Entry 8YRP (electron microscopy, 3.64 A resolution); this record covers chains A and C of the 5 polymer chains in the assembly.

Chain A (and C):
Name: Spike glycoprotein
Organism: Severe acute respiratory syndrome coronavirus 2
Notes: chain C of this document is another copy of the same molecule, construct and numbering; everything in this record applies to it too
Reference sequence: P0DTC2 (SPIKE_SARS2); aligned to UniProt positions 14-1206 over residues 14-1206 (the alignment contains insertions or deletions, so no single offset holds)
Amino-acid sequence (1259 residues; each row starts with the number of its first residue; numbers below 1 keep their minus sign (Met-5 is residue -5)):
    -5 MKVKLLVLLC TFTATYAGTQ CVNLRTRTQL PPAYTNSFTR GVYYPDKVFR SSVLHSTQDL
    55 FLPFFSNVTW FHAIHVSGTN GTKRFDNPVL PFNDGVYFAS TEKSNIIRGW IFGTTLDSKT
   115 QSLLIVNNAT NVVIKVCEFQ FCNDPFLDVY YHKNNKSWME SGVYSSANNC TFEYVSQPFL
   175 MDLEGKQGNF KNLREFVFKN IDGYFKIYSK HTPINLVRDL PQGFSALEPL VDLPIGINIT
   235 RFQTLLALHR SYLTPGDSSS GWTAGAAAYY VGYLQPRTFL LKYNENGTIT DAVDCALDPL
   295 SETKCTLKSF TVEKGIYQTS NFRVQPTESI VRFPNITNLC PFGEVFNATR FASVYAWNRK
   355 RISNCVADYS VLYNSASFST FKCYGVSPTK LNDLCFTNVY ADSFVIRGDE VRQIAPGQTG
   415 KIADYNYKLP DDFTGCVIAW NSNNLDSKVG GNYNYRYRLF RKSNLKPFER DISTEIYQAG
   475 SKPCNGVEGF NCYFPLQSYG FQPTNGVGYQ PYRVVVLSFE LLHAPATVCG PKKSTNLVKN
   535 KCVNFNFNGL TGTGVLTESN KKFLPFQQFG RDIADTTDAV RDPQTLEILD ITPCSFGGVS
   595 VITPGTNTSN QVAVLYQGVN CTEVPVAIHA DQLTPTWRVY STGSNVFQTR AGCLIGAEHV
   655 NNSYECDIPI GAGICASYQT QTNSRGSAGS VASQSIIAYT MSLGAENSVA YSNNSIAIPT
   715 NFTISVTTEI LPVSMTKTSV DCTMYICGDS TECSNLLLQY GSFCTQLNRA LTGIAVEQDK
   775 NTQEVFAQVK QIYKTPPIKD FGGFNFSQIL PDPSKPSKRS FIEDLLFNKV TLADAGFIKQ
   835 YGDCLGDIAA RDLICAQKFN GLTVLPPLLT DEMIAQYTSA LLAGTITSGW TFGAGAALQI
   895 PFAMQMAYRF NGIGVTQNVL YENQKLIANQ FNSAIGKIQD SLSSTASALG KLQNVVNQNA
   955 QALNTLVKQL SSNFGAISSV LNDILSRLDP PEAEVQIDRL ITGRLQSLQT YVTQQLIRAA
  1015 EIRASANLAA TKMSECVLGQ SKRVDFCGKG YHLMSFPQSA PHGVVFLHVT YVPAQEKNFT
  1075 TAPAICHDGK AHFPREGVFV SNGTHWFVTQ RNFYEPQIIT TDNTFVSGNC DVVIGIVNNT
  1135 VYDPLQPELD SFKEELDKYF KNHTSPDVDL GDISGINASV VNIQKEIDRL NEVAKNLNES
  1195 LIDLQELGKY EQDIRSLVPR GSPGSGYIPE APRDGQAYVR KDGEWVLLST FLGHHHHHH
Unresolved in the structure: -5 to 13, 67-80, 145-153, 175-184, 246-259, 620-634, 673-688, 826-852, 908-909, 1134-1253 (chain C: -5 to 13, 67-80, 145-153, 175-184, 246-259, 620-632, 674-688, 826-852, 908-909, 1134-1253)
Differences from the reference sequence: expression tag (-5 to 13, 1207-1253); variant Arg19 (Thr in P0DTC2), Asp142 (Gly in P0DTC2), Gly156 (Arg158 in P0DTC2), Arg450 (Leu452 in P0DTC2), Lys476 (Thr478 in P0DTC2), Gly612 (Asp614 in P0DTC2), Arg679 (Pro681 in P0DTC2), Gly680 (Arg682 in P0DTC2), Ser681 (Arg683 in P0DTC2), Gly683 (Arg685 in P0DTC2), Asn948 (Asp950 in P0DTC2), Pro984 (Lys986 in P0DTC2), Pro985 (Val987 in P0DTC2)
UniProt features mapped onto this chain:
  - glycosylation: Asn17 (N-linked (GlcNAc...) (complex) asparagine), Asn61 (N-linked (GlcNAc...) (hybrid) asparagine), Asn74 (N-linked (GlcNAc...) (complex) asparagine), Asn122 (N-linked (GlcNAc...) (hybrid) asparagine), Asn149 (N-linked (GlcNAc...) (complex) asparagine), Thr676 (O-linked (GlcNAc...) threonine)
Disulfide bonds: Cys15-Cys136, Cys131-Cys164, Cys289-Cys299, Cys334-Cys359, Cys377-Cys430, Cys389-Cys523, Cys478-Cys486, Cys536-Cys588, Cys660-Cys669, Cys736-Cys758, Cys741-Cys747, Cys1030-Cys1041, Cys1080-Cys1124

Chain A / chain C interface:
Contacting residue pairs - 104 pairs, chain A then chain C:
  Lys41(A) with Phe560(C); Gln561(C); Gln562(C)
  Val42(A) with Gln561(C), hydrogen bond (backbone-side chain); Phe563(C), hydrophobic
  Phe43(A) with Lys556(C); Gln561(C); Phe563(C), hydrogen bond (backbone-backbone); Gly564(C); Arg565(C)
  Glu222(A) with Leu558(C)
  Asn280(A) with Lys556(C)
  Asp735(A) with Asn315(C), hydrogen bond
  Met738(A) with Phe590(C), hydrophobic
  Asp743(A) with Arg317(C), salt bridge
  Gln753(A) with Phe968(C), hydrogen bond (backbone-backbone); Gly969(C)
  Tyr754(A) with Gln963(C)
  Gly755(A) with Ser966(C)
  Ser756(A) with Thr959(C), hydrogen bond; Gln963(C), hydrogen bond (backbone-side chain)
  Gln760(A) with Gln963(C)
  Arg763(A) with Gln952(C); Gln955(C), hydrogen bond
  Lys784(A) with Leu697(C)
  Gln785(A) with Ala699(C); Asn701(C), hydrogen bond
  Ile786(A) with Leu697(C), hydrophobic; Glu700(C); Asn701(C), hydrogen bond (backbone-backbone)
  Tyr787(A) with Asn701(C)
  Lys788(A) with Glu700(C); Asn701(C), hydrogen bond (backbone-backbone); Ser702(C), hydrogen bond (backbone-side chain); Val703(C), hydrogen bond (backbone-backbone)
  Thr789(A) with Ser702(C)
  Pro790(A) with Ser702(C); Val703(C); Tyr705(C)
  Pro791(A) with Ser702(C)
  Ile792(A) with Tyr705(C)
  Asp794(A) with Tyr705(C), hydrogen bond (backbone-side chain); Asn707(C)
  Phe853(A) with Phe590(C), hydrophobic
  Pro860(A) with Ala666(C)
  Pro861(A) with Ala666(C); Gly667(C)
  Leu862(A) with Pro663(C), hydrophobic; Gly667(C), hydrogen bond (backbone-backbone); Ile668(C)
  Thr864(A) with Gly667(C)
  Met867(A) with Gly667(C); Met695(C), hydrophobic
  Tyr871(A) with Met695(C); Leu697(C)
  Thr881(A) with Tyr705(C)
  Ser882(A) with Val703(C)
  Ala888(A) with Lys1043(C); Val1066(C)
  Gly889(A) with Val1066(C)
  Ala890(A) with Glu1070(C)
  Ala891(A) with Val703(C)
  Leu892(A) with Ala711(C); Glu1070(C)
  Gln893(A) with Ala704(C), hydrogen bond (backbone-backbone); Tyr705(C); Ser709(C), hydrogen bond; Ile710(C), hydrogen bond (side chain-backbone); Ala711(C); Asn1072(C), hydrogen bond
  Ile894(A) with Tyr705(C); Ser706(C); Ser709(C), hydrogen bond (backbone-backbone)
  Pro895(A) with Asn707(C); Ser709(C); Thr1075(C)
  Phe896(A) with Tyr705(C); Asn707(C), hydrogen bond (backbone-backbone)
  Met898(A) with Ala1076(C); Pro1077(C); Pro1088(C), hydrophobic
  Tyr902(A) with Val1092(C); Arg1105(C)
  Asn905(A) with Arg1089(C)
  Thr910(A) with Phe1119(C)
  Gln911(A) with Phe1087(C); Pro1088(C), hydrogen bond (side chain-backbone)
  Tyr915(A) with Pro1077(C), hydrogen bond (side chain-backbone); Phe1087(C), hydrophobic; Val1126(C); Val1127(C), hydrophobic
  Glu916(A) with Val1126(C)
  Gln1003(A) with Gln1000(C)
  Ile1011(A) with Ile1011(C), hydrophobic
  Arg1017(A) with Glu1015(C)
  Thr1025(A) with Arg1037(C)
  Ser1028(A) with Asp1039(C)
  Glu1029(A) with Lys1036(C); Arg1037(C); Val1038(C); Asp1039(C)
  Leu1032(A) with Asp1039(C)
  Gln1034(A) with Lys1036(C)
  Lys1036(A) with Lys1036(C)
Other interface residues (no listed pair), chain A (75 interface residues in all): Tyr38, Arg44, Pro223, Leu224, Gly281, Thr737, Gly855, Leu856, Thr857, Leu859, Leu863, Gln870, Ala897, Ala901, Asn912, Thr1007, Leu1010
Other interface residues (no listed pair), chain C (73 interface residues in all): Lys555, Phe557, Gln611, Ala645, Ile664, Gly665, Pro713, Asn967, Thr1007, Gln1008, Phe1040, Gly1044, Ala1068, Ala1078, Ser1121

Overview:
The interface between chain A and chain C involves 75 residues on one side and 73 on the other; the contacts
include 22 hydrogen bonds and 1 salt bridge. Polar contacts include Asp743(A)-Arg317(C), Val42(A)-Gln561(C)
and Asp735(A)-Asn315(C).
Both chains are Spike glycoprotein (Severe acute respiratory syndrome coronavirus 2). Entry 8YRP (SARS-CoV-2
Delta Spike in complex with JM-1A) was determined by electron microscopy together with 8X0X, 8X0Y, 8YRO and
8YZ5 from the same study.
